4UWT - chain A; structure by X-ray diffraction, 1.20 A resolution.

[Chain A]
Molecule: Cellobiohydrolase CEL7A
Organism: Trichoderma reesei QM9414
Notes: EC 3.2.1.176; fragment: catalytic module, residues 18-451
UniProtKB: P62694 (GUX1_HYPJE); residues 1-434 here correspond to UniProt positions 18-451 (UniProt number = residue number + 17)
Amino-acid sequence (434 residues; row label = number of the first residue in the row):
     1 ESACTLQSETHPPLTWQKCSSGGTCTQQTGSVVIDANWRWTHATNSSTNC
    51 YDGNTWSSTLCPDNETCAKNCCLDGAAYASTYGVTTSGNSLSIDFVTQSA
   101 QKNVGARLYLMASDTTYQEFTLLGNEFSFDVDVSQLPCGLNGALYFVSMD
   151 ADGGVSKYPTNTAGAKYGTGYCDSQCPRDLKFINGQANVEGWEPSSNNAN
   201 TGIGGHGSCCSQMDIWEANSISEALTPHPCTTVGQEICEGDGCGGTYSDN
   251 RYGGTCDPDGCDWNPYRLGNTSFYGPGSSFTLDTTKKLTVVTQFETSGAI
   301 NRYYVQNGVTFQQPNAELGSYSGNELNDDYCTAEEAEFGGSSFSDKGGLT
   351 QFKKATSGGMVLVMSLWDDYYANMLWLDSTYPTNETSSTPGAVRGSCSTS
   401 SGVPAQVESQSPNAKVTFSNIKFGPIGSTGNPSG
Differences from the reference sequence: cloning artifact (94); engineered mutation Gln212 (Glu229 in P62694)
Modified positions: Glu1 (pyroglutamic acid; PCA)
Curated features (UniProtKB/Swiss-Prot):
  - active site: Glu217 (Proton donor/acceptor)
  - site: Asn64 (Not glycosylated)
  - glycosylation (N-linked (GlcNAc) asparagine): Asn45, Asn270, Asn384
Disulfides: Cys4-Cys72, Cys19-Cys25, Cys50-Cys71, Cys61-Cys67, Cys138-Cys397, Cys172-Cys210, Cys176-Cys209, Cys230-Cys256, Cys238-Cys243, Cys261-Cys331
Glycans and other covalent adducts: glycan linked to Asn270
Ion coordination: Co2+ site 1: His206, Glu239; Co2+ site 2: Glu295, Glu325
Ligand contacts:
  - beta-D-glucopyranose / P-nitrophenol, molecule 1: Gln175, Asp214, Glu217, Thr226, His228, Thr246, Arg251, Pro258, Asp259, Asp262, Arg267, Phe338, Gly339, Gly340, Trp367, Trp376, Tyr381, Pro382, Arg394
  - beta-D-glucopyranose / P-nitrophenol, molecule 2: Lys286, Asn307, Gly308
From the paper describing this entry:
  - post-translational modification sites: Asn270
  - binding site for beta-D-glucopyranose: Gln175, Glu217
  - binding site for P-nitrophenol: Tyr381
  - conformationally variable residues (loop rearrangement): Gly339 (from molecular simulation)
  - mutagenesis - E212Q, E217Q: increased binding to oNPC
  - mutagenesis - E212Q: decreased binding to cellobiose
  - mutagenesis - E212Q: abolished catalytic activity (citing earlier work)
  - catalytic residues: Glu217 (citing earlier work)
  - mutagenesis - D214N: unchanged binding to oNPC

[Overview]
Chain A binds beta-D-glucopyranose / P-nitrophenol. N-acetylglucosamine is covalently linked to Asn270. His206
and Glu239 form the Co2+ site 1. The Co2+ site 2 is built by Glu295 and Glu325. UniProt lists active-site
residue Glu217. The paper reports the catalytic residue Glu217; E212Q and E217Q increase binding to oNPC.
Chain A is Cellobiohydrolase CEL7A (Trichoderma reesei QM9414); the structure, Hypocrea jecorina Cel7A E212Q
mutant in complex with p-nitrophenyl cellobioside, was determined by X-ray diffraction, deposited together
with 7NYT, 7OC8 and 4V0Z.
